Entry 4CIN (X-ray diffraction, 2.69 A resolution); this record covers chains A and C.

Chain A:
Molecule: Bcl-2-like protein 1
Organism: Homo sapiens
UniProtKB: Q07817 (B2CL1_HUMAN); residue numbers follow UniProt; this construct covers 1-26, 83-209
Chain sequence (158 residues; numbered -4 to 209; 56 numbers in that range are skipped by the numbering (no residue carries them; nothing is unmodelled there); the number before each row is that of its first residue; numbers below 1 keep their minus sign (Gly-4 is residue -4)):
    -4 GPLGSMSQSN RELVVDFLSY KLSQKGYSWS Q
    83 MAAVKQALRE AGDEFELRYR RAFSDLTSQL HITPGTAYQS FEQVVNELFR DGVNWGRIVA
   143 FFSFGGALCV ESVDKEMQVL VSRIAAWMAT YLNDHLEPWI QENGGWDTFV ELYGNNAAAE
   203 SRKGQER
Not modelled in the structure: -4 to 1, 198-209
Sequence notes: expression tag (-4 to 0)
Ion coordination: Ca2+ site 1: Glu124 (shared with 1 residue of chain B); Ca2+ site 2: Asp176 (shared with 2 residues of chain B)
UniProt features mapped onto this chain:
  - motif: Ser4 to Trp24 (BH4), Val86 to Arg100 (BH3), Glu129 to Gly148 (BH1), Pro180 to Tyr195 (BH2)
  - mutagenesis: Phe131 to Asp133 (No heterodimerization with BAX), Val135 to Trp137 (Loss of anti-apoptotic activity), Gly138 to Ile140 (Loss of anti-apoptotic activity), Gly138 (G138A: No heterodimerization with BAX), Ser145 to Gly147 (Decreases interaction with DNM1L, no effect on endocytosis enhancement), Gly148 (G148E: No heterodimerization with BAX), Asp156 (D156A: No effect on caspase-1 cleavage), Asp176 (D176A: No effect on caspase-1 cleavage), Trp188 to Phe191 (Abolishes interaction with DNM1L and endocytosis enhancement), Trp188 to Asp189 (Reduces anti-apoptotic activity by about half), Asp189 (D189A: No effect on caspase-1 cleavage)
From the paper describing this entry:
  - mutagenesis - E7A, D11A, K87A, R91A: decreased stability
  - mutagenesis - E7A/D11A, Y15A, D95A: decreased expression

Chain C:
Molecule: Bcl-2-like protein 1
Organism: Homo sapiens
Notes: fragment: bh3 domain, residues 79-102
UniProtKB: Q07817 (B2CL1_HUMAN); residues 1-24 here correspond to UniProt positions 79-102 (UniProt number = residue number + 78)
Chain sequence (24 residues; numbered 1 to 24; the number before each row is that of its first residue):
     1 EVIPMAAVKQ ALREAGDEFE LRYR
Not modelled in the structure: 1
UniProt features mapped onto this chain:
  - motif: Val8 to Arg22 (BH3)

Chain A / chain C interface:
Residue-residue contacts - 40 pairs, chain A then chain C:
  Ala93(A) - Phe19(C)
  Glu96(A) - Phe19(C)
  Glu96(A) - Tyr23(C)  hydrogen bond
  Phe97(A) - Leu12(C)  hydrophobic
  Phe97(A) - Gly16(C)
  Phe97(A) - Phe19(C)  hydrophobic
  Arg100(A) - Glu18(C)  salt bridge
  Arg100(A) - Arg22(C)
  Arg100(A) - Tyr23(C)
  Tyr101(A) - Ala15(C)  hydrophobic
  Tyr101(A) - Glu18(C)
  Tyr101(A) - Phe19(C)  hydrogen bond (side chain-backbone)
  Asp107(A) - Val8(C)
  Leu108(A) - Leu12(C)  hydrophobic
  Gln111(A) - Pro4(C)
  Gln111(A) - Met5(C)
  Gln111(A) - Val8(C)
  Gln125(A) - Lys9(C)  hydrogen bond
  Val126(A) - Leu12(C)  hydrophobic
  Glu129(A) - Lys9(C)
  Glu129(A) - Gln10(C)
  Glu129(A) - Arg13(C)  salt bridge
  Leu130(A) - Arg13(C)
  Asp133(A) - Arg13(C)  salt bridge
  Asn136(A) - Gly16(C)
  Asn136(A) - Asp17(C)  hydrogen bond
  Asn136(A) - Glu20(C)
  Trp137(A) - Glu20(C)  hydrogen bond (backbone-side chain)
  Gly138(A) - Gly16(C)
  Gly138(A) - Glu20(C)  hydrogen bond (backbone-side chain)
  Arg139(A) - Arg13(C)
  Arg139(A) - Gly16(C)
  Arg139(A) - Asp17(C)  salt bridge
  Val141(A) - Phe19(C)  hydrophobic
  Ala142(A) - Leu12(C)  hydrophobic
  Leu194(A) - Tyr23(C)
  Leu194(A) - Arg24(C)
  Tyr195(A) - Glu20(C)  hydrogen bond
  Tyr195(A) - Tyr23(C)
  Tyr195(A) - Arg24(C)  hydrogen bond
Also at the interface, not in a pair above, chain A (23 interface residues in all): Arg132, Phe146

Summary:
Chain A and chain C form an interface of 23 and 16 residues respectively, with 8 hydrogen bonds and 4 salt
bridges. Among the polar pairs are Arg100(A)-Glu18(C), Glu129(A)-Arg13(C) and Asp133(A)-Arg13(C). From the
paper: E7A, D11A and K87A of chain A, among others, reduce stability; E7A/D11A, Y15A and D95A of chain A
reduce expression.
Chain A is Bcl-2-like protein 1 and chain C is Bcl-2-like protein 1, both from Homo sapiens; the structure,
Complex of Bcl-xL with its BH3 domain, was determined by X-ray diffraction, deposited together with 4CIM.
